PDB entry 8Y7R | X-ray diffraction, 1.62 A resolution | chains A and B

== Chain A (and B) ==
Protein: NAD(P)-dependent dehydrogenase (Short-subunit alcohol dehydrogenase family)
Organism: Sphingobacterium siyangense
Notes: chain B of this document is another copy of the same molecule, construct and numbering; everything in this record applies to it too
Reference sequence: A0A562MSV3 (A0A562MSV3_9SPHI); residues 1-249 here = UniProt positions 1-249
Sequence (249 residues; numbered 1 to 249; the number before each row is that of its first residue):
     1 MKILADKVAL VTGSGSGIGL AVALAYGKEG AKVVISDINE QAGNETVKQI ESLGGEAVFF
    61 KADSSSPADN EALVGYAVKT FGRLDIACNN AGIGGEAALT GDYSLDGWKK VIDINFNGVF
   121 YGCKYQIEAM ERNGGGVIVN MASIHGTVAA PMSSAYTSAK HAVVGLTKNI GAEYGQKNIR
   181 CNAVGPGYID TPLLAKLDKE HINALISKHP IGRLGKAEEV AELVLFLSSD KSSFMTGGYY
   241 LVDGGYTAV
Not modelled in the structure: 1 (chain B: 1, 193-196)

== Interface between chain A and chain B ==
Residue-residue contacts (61; chain A residue first):
  A172(A) - P210(B)
  A172(A) - V249(B)  hydrophobic
  G175(A) - P210(B)
  G175(A) - I211(B)
  Q176(A) - P210(B)
  Q176(A) - I211(B)
  Q176(A) - G212(B)
  H209(A) - F234(B)
  P210(A) - A172(B)
  P210(A) - G175(B)
  P210(A) - Q176(B)
  I211(A) - G175(B)
  I211(A) - Q176(B)
  I211(A) - S233(B)
  I211(A) - F234(B)  hydrophobic
  G212(A) - Q176(B)
  R213(A) - S233(B)
  R213(A) - F234(B)
  L214(A) - F234(B)
  G215(A) - F234(B)
  E219(A) - S233(B)  hydrogen bond
  E219(A) - F234(B)
  E222(A) - F226(B)
  E222(A) - K231(B)
  L223(A) - F226(B)  hydrophobic
  L223(A) - M235(B)  hydrophobic
  F226(A) - E222(B)
  F226(A) - L223(B)  hydrophobic
  F226(A) - F226(B)  hydrophobic
  K231(A) - E222(B)
  S233(A) - I211(B)
  S233(A) - R213(B)
  S233(A) - E219(B)  hydrogen bond
  F234(A) - H209(B)
  F234(A) - I211(B)  hydrophobic
  F234(A) - R213(B)
  F234(A) - L214(B)
  F234(A) - G215(B)
  F234(A) - E219(B)
  F234(A) - V242(B)
  F234(A) - D243(B)  hydrogen bond (backbone-backbone)
  F234(A) - G244(B)  hydrogen bond (backbone-backbone)
  M235(A) - L223(B)  hydrophobic
  M235(A) - L241(B)
  M235(A) - V242(B)  hydrophobic
  T236(A) - D243(B)
  T236(A) - G244(B)
  T236(A) - G245(B)  hydrogen bond (backbone-backbone)
  G237(A) - A248(B)
  Y240(A) - Y240(B)  hydrophobic
  Y240(A) - L241(B)  hydrogen bond (side chain-backbone)
  L241(A) - M235(B)
  L241(A) - Y240(B)  hydrogen bond (backbone-side chain)
  V242(A) - F234(B)
  V242(A) - M235(B)  hydrophobic
  D243(A) - F234(B)
  G244(A) - F234(B)  hydrogen bond (backbone-backbone)
  G244(A) - T236(B)
  G245(A) - T236(B)  hydrogen bond (backbone-backbone)
  A248(A) - G237(B)
  V249(A) - A172(B)  hydrophobic
Also at the interface, not in a pair above, chain A (33 interface residues in all): K168, G171, G187, Y188, I189
Also at the interface, not in a pair above, chain B (33 interface residues in all): K168, G171, G187, Y188, I189

== In short ==
Chain A and chain B each contribute 33 residues to their interface; the contacts include 9 hydrogen bonds.
Polar pairs include E219(A)-S233(B), Y240(A)-L241(B) and F234(A)-D243(B).
Chain A and chain B are both NAD(P)-dependent dehydrogenase (Short-subunit alcohol dehydrogenase family)
(Sphingobacterium siyangense); the structure, Crystal structure of a novel ketoreductase from Sphingobacterium
siyangense SY1, was determined by X-ray diffraction together with 8Y83 from the same study.
